5D9Y - chains A and B of the 3 polymer chains in the assembly; structure by X-ray diffraction, 1.97 A resolution.

# Chain A
Molecule: Methylcytosine dioxygenase TET2
Organism: Homo sapiens
Notes: EC 1.14.11.-
UniProt: Q6N021 (TET2_HUMAN); the construct has insertions or renumbered stretches relative to UniProt, so the offset changes along the chain: 1129-1464 = UniProt 1129-1464; 1813-1828 = UniProt 1465-1480; 1844-1936 = UniProt 1844-1936
Sequence (462 residues; numbered 1127 to 1936; 348 numbers in that range are skipped by the numbering (no residue carries them; nothing is unmodelled there); the number before each row is that of its first residue):
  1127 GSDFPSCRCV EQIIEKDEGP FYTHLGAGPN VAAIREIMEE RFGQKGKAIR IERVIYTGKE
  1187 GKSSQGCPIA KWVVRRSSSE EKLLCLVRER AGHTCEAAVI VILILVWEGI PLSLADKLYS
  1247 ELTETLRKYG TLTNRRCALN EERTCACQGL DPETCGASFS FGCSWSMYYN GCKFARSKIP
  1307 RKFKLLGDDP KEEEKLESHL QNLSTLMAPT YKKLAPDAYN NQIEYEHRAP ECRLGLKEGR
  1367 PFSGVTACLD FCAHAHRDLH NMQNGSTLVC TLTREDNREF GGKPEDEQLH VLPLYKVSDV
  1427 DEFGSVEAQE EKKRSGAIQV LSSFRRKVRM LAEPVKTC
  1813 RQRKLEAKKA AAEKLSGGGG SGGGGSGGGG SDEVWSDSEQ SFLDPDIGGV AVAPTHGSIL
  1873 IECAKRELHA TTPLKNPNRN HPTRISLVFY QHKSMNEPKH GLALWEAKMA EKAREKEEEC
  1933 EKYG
Not modelled in the structure: 1127-1131, 1813-1841, 1922-1936
Construct notes: expression tag (1127-1128); linker (1829-1843)
Swiss-Prot annotation at these positions:
  - region: Ser1290 to Ser1303 (Interaction with DNA)
  - binding site (Zn(2+)): Cys1133, Cys1135, Cys1193, His1219, Cys1221, Cys1271, Cys1273, Cys1289, Cys1298, Cys1358, His1380, His1912
  - binding site (2-oxoglutarate): Arg1261, Cys1374, His1416, Arg1896 to Ser1898
  - binding site (Fe cation): His1382, Asp1384, His1881
  - binding site (substrate): Asn1387, Tyr1902 to His1904
  - cross-link: Lys1299 (Glycyl lysine isopeptide (Lys-Gly) (interchain with G-Cter in ubiquitin))
Metal / ion sites: Zn2+ site 1: Cys1133, Cys1135, His1219, Cys1221; Zn2+ site 2: Cys1193, Cys1271, Cys1273, His1380; Zn2+ site 3: Cys1289, Cys1298, Cys1358, His1912; Fe ion: His1382, Asp1384, His1881 (together with N-oxalylglycine)
Ligand contacts: N-oxalylglycine (OGA): Arg1261, Cys1374, Ala1379, His1382, Asp1384, Val1395, His1416, His1881, Thr1883, Arg1896, Ser1898, Val1900

# Chain B
Molecule: 12-nt DNA strand
Sequence (12 nucleotides; each row starts with the number of its first residue):
     1 ACTGTXGAAG CT
Modified / non-standard residues: 5FC (5-formyl-2'-deoxy-cytidine-5'-monophosphate) at position 6

# How chain A and chain B interact
Residue-residue contacts - 26 pairs, chain A then chain B:
  Thr1259(A) with 5FC_6(B), phosphate contact
  Arg1261(A) with 5FC_6(B), base contact
  Arg1262(A) with DG4(B), phosphate contact; DT5(B), salt bridge to the phosphate; 5FC_6(B), hydrogen bond to the phosphate
  Arg1269(A) with DT5(B), salt bridge to the phosphate
  Ser1286(A) with 5FC_6(B), sugar contact
  Ser1290(A) with DG7(B), hydrogen bond to the phosphate
  Met1293(A) with DT5(B), base contact
  Tyr1294(A) with DG7(B), hydrogen bond to the base
  Tyr1295(A) with DG7(B), hydrogen bond to the base
  Lys1299(A) with DG7(B), salt bridge to the phosphate; DA8(B), salt bridge to the phosphate
  Phe1300(A) with DA8(B), sugar contact
  Arg1302(A) with DA9(B), hydrogen bond to the sugar
  Ser1303(A) with DA8(B), hydrogen bond to the phosphate; DA9(B), hydrogen bond to the phosphate
  Lys1304(A) with DG10(B), phosphate contact
  Thr1372(A) with 5FC_6(B), base contact
  Asp1384(A) with 5FC_6(B), base contact
  His1386(A) with DT5(B), phosphate contact
  Asn1387(A) with 5FC_6(B), base contact
  Thr1463(A) with DT5(B), hydrogen bond to the phosphate
  Val1900(A) with 5FC_6(B), base contact
  Tyr1902(A) with 5FC_6(B), base contact
  His1904(A) with 5FC_6(B), base contact
Other interface residues (no listed pair), chain A (24 interface residues in all): Asn1260, Trp1291

# In short
Chain A and chain B form an interface of 24 and 7 residues respectively, with 8 hydrogen bonds and 4 salt
bridges. Among the polar pairs are Tyr1294(A)-DG7(B), Tyr1295(A)-DG7(B) and Arg1302(A)-DA9(B). Bound to chain
A: N-oxalylglycine.
Here chain A is Methylcytosine dioxygenase TET2 (Homo sapiens) and chain B is a 12-nt DNA strand. Entry 5D9Y
(Crystal structure of TET2-5fC complex) was determined by X-ray diffraction together with 5DEU from the same
study.
